Entry 4DU4 (X-ray diffraction, 2.28 A resolution); this record covers chains A and P of the 3 polymer chains in the assembly.

== Chain A ==
Protein: DNA polymerase
Organism: Enterobacteria phage RB69
Notes: EC 2.7.7.7
UniProt: Q38087 (DPOL_BPR69); residue numbers follow UniProt; this construct covers 1-903
Sequence (903 residues; numbered 1 to 903; the number before each row is that of its first residue):
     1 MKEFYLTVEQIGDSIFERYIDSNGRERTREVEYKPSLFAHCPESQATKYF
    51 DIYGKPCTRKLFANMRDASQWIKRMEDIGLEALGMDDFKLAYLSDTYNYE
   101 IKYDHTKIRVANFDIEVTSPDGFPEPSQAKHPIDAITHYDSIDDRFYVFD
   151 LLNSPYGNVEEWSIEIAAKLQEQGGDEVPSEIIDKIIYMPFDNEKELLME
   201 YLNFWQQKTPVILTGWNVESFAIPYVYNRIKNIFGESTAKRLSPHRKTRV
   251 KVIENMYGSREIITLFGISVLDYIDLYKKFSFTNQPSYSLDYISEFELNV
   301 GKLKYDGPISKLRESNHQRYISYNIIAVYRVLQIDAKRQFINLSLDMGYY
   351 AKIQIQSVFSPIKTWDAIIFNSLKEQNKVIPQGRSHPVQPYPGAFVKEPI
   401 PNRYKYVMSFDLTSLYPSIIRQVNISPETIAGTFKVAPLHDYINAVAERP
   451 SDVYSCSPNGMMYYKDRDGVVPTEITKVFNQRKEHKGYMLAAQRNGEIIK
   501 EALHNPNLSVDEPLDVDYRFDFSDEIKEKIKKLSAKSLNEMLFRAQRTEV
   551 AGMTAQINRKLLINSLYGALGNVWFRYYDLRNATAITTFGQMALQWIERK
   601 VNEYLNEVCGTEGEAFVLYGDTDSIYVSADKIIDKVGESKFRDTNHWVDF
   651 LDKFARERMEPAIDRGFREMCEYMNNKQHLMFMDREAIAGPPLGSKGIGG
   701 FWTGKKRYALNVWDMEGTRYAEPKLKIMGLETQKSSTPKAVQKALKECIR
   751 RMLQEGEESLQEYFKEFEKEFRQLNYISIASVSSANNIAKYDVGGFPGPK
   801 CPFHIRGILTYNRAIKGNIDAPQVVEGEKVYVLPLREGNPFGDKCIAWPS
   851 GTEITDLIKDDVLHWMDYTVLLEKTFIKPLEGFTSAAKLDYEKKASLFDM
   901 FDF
Unresolved in the structure: 903
Sequence notes: engineered mutation Ala222 (Asp in Q38087), Ala327 (Asp in Q38087)
Swiss-Prot annotation at these positions:
  - region: Thr248 to Thr264 (Beta hairpin), Lys705 to Tyr708 (Binding of DNA in B-conformation), Leu897 to Phe903 (Interaction with the polymerase clamp)
  - binding site (Mg(2+)): Asp114, Glu116, Asp411, Leu412, Asp623
  - binding site (substrate): Ser414 to Tyr416, Arg482, Lys560
  - site: Asp621 (Optimization of metal coordination by the polymerase active site), Lys706 (Optimization of metal coordination by the polymerase active site), Asp714 (Essential for viral replication)
  - mutagenesis: Leu415 (L415A/G: Decreases base selectivity by several hundred fold; L415G/F: Increased misinsertion, increased mismatch extension and inefficient proofreading; L415M: No effect on base selectivity), Leu561 (L561A: No effect on the ability to recognize damaged DNA. Increase in probability of nucleotide incorporation), Ser565 (S565G: Increased incorporation efficiency of correct dNMPs; when associated with A-567), Tyr567 (Y567A: Inserts both dCMP and dAMP opposite 8-oxoG rapidly and with equal efficiency. 100-fold increase of dAMP and dGMP when situated opposite guanidinohydantoin ...), Asp621 (D621A: Drastic decrease in the efficiency of incorporation of dGMP), Lys706 (K706A: Almost complete loss of polymerase activity), Asp714 (D714A: Complete loss of viral replication)
Metal / ion sites: Ca2+ site 1 near Glu116 (its only coordinating residue here); Ca2+ site 2: Asp411, Leu412, Asp623 (together with 2'-deoxyadenosine 5'-triphosphate); Ca2+ site 3: Asp411, Asp623 (together with 2'-deoxyadenosine 5'-triphosphate); Ca2+ site 4: Asp411, Glu716; Ca2+ site 5: Asn505, Asn507, Lys531; Ca2+ site 6: Glu660, Asp684; Ca2+ site 7: Leu857, Asp861
Residues lining bound ligands: 2'-deoxyadenosine 5'-triphosphate (DTP): Asp411, Leu412, Thr413, Ser414, Leu415, Tyr416, Pro417, Arg482, Lys486, Lys560, Leu561, Asn564, Tyr567, Thr622, Asp623
From the paper describing this entry:
  - mutagenesis - D621A (103 fold): decreased catalytic activity on dGMP opposite dC (citing earlier work)
  - mutagenesis - Y567A: unchanged catalytic activity on incorporation of dAMP opposite dT
  - mutagenesis - Y567A: unchanged catalytic activity on 2'-deoxyadenosine 5'-triphosphate
  - mutagenesis - K706A: abolished catalytic activity (citing earlier work)

== Chain P ==
Molecule: DNA primer
Sequence (13 nucleotides; row label = number of the first residue in the row):
   103 GCGGACTGCTXAC
Modified / non-standard residues: 4DU (1-(2-deoxy-5-O-phosphono-beta-D-erythro-pentofuranosyl)-1H-imidazo[4,5-c]pyridin-4-amine) at position 113; DOC (2',3'-dideoxycytidine-5'-monophosphate) at position 115

== How chain A and chain P interact ==
Residue-residue contacts (26; chain A residue first):
  Asn284(A) with 4DU_113(P), hydrogen bond to the phosphate
  Asp621(A) with DOC_115(P), phosphate contact
  Thr622(A) with DOC_115(P), sugar contact
  Asp623(A) with DOC_115(P), sugar contact
  Lys706(A) with DA114(P), hydrogen bond to the base; DOC_115(P), sugar contact
  Tyr708(A) with DOC_115(P), hydrogen bond to the phosphate
  Met728(A) with DA114(P), phosphate contact; DOC_115(P), phosphate contact
  Gly729(A) with DA114(P), hydrogen bond to the phosphate
  Gln733(A) with 4DU_113(P), sugar contact; DA114(P), phosphate contact
  Lys734(A) with 4DU_113(P), phosphate contact
  Ser735(A) with DT112(P), phosphate contact; 4DU_113(P), hydrogen bond to the phosphate
  Ser736(A) with DT112(P), sugar contact
  Ser783(A) with DC111(P), phosphate contact; DT112(P), phosphate contact
  Ser784(A) with DC111(P), phosphate contact; DT112(P), hydrogen bond to the phosphate
  Asn786(A) with DC111(P), hydrogen bond to the phosphate
  Lys790(A) with DG110(P), salt bridge to the phosphate
  Tyr791(A) with DT109(P), phosphate contact; DG110(P), hydrogen bond to the phosphate
  His804(A) with DG110(P), phosphate contact; DC111(P), salt bridge to the phosphate
Also at the interface, not in a pair above, chain A (23 interface residues in all): Tyr626, Ile727, Val782, Lys800, Pro802

== In short ==
23 residues of chain A and 7 residues of chain P are in contact, with 8 hydrogen bonds and 2 salt bridges.
Polar contacts include Lys706(A)-DA114(P), Asn284(A)-4DU_113(P) and Tyr708(A)-DOC_115(P). Bound to chain A:
2'-deoxyadenosine 5'-triphosphate. The paper reports that D621A of chain A reduces catalytic activity on dGMP
opposite dC; K706A of chain A abolishes catalytic activity.
Here chain A is DNA polymerase (Enterobacteria phage RB69) and chain P is DNA primer. Entry 4DU4 (RB69 DNA
Polymerase Ternary Complex with dATP Opposite dT with 3-Deaza-adenine at the N-3 Position of ...) was
determined by X-ray diffraction together with 4DU1, 4DU3 and 4E3S from the same study.
